2JLH - chain A; structure by X-ray diffraction, 1.53 A resolution.

# Chain A
Protein: Yop proteins translocation protein U
From: Yersinia pestis
Notes: fragment: cytoplasmic domain, residues 211-354
Reference sequence: P69986 (YSCU_YERPE); residues 211-354 here = UniProt positions 211-354
Sequence (144 residues; row label = number of the first residue in the row):
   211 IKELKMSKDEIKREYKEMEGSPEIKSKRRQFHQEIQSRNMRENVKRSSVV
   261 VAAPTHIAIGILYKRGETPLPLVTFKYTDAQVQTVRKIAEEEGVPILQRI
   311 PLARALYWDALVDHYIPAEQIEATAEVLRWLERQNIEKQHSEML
Disordered / not traced: 211-230, 345-354
Differences from the reference sequence: engineered mutation Ala263 (Asn in P69986)
Reported in the primary citation:
  - contacts within the chain: Ala263-Pro264 (backbone contact), Pro264-His266 (backbone contact)
  - mutagenesis - N263A: abolished catalytic activity (citing earlier work)
  - conformationally variable residues (order/disorder transition): Ile211 to Gly230, Lys235 to Ile245

# In short
From the paper: N263A abolishes catalytic activity; conformational variability at Ile211 and Lys235.
Chain A is Yop proteins translocation protein U (Yersinia pestis); the structure, Crystal Structure of the
Cytoplasmic domain of Yersinia Pestis YscU N263A mutant, was determined by X-ray diffraction, deposited
together with 2JLI and 2JLJ.
